Entry 7EZP (X-ray diffraction, 2.80 A resolution); this record covers chains A and C of the 4 polymer chains in the assembly.

# Chain A (and C)
Protein: Fructose-1,6-bisphosphatase 1
Organism: Homo sapiens
Notes: EC 3.1.3.11; chain C of this document is another copy of the same molecule, construct and numbering; everything in this record applies to it too
UniProtKB: P09467 (F16P1_HUMAN); residues 0-337 here correspond to UniProt positions 1-338 (UniProt number = residue number + 1)
Sequence (338 residues; numbered 0 to 337; the number before each row is that of its first residue; numbering starts at 0):
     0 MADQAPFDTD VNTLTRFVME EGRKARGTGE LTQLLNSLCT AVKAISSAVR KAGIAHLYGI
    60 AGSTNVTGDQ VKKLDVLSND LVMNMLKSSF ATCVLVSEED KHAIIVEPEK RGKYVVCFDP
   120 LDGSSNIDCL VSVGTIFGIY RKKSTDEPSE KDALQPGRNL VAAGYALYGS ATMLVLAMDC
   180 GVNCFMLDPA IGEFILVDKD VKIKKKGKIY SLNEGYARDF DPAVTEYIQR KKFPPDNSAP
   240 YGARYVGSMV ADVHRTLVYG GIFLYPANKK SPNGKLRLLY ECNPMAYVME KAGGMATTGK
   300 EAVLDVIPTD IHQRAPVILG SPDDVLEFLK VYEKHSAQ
Unresolved in the structure: 0-7, 63-71, 337 (chain C: 0-8, 63-71, 337)
Small-molecule neighbours:
  - 0GI (3-(3-hydroxy-3-oxopropyl)-5-(2-methylpropyl)-7-nitro-1H-indole-2-carboxylic acid): Val17, Glu20, Gly21, Ala24, Gly26, Thr27, Gly28, Glu29, Leu30, Thr31, Leu34, Tyr113, Arg140, Val160, Met177, Asp178, Cys179
  - 1,6-di-O-phosphono-beta-D-fructofuranose (FBP): Glu97, Leu120, Asp121, Gly122, Ser123, Ser124, Asn212, Tyr215, Tyr244, Gly246, Ser247, Met248, Phe262, Tyr264, Lys274, Leu275, Glu280
Swiss-Prot annotation at these positions:
  - binding site (AMP): Val17 to Gly21, Thr27 to Thr31, Lys112, Tyr113, Arg140
  - binding site (Mg(2+)): Asp68, Glu97, Asp118, Leu120, Asp121, Glu280
  - binding site (substrate): Asp121 to Ser124, Asn212 to Tyr215, Arg243 to Met248, Tyr264, Lys274 to Arg276
  - modified residue: Ala1 (N-acetylalanine), Lys150 (N6-succinyllysine), Tyr215 (Phosphotyrosine), Tyr244 (Phosphotyrosine), Tyr264 (Phosphotyrosine)
What the authors report for this chain:
  - binding site for 0GI: Glu20, Ala24, Thr27, Gly28, Leu30, Thr31, Met177, Cys179

# Chain A / chain C interface
Residue-residue contacts (44):
  Asp9(A) - Ser87(C)
  Asp9(A) - Lys109(C)  salt bridge
  Val10(A) - Met84(C)  hydrophobic
  Thr14(A) - Thr14(C)
  Thr14(A) - Asn35(C)
  Arg15(A) - Gln32(C)  hydrogen bond (backbone-side chain)
  Arg15(A) - Ser36(C)  hydrogen bond
  Arg15(A) - Met84(C)  hydrogen bond (side chain-backbone)
  Arg15(A) - Ser87(C)  hydrogen bond
  Arg15(A) - Ser88(C)
  Met18(A) - Met18(C)  hydrophobic
  Met18(A) - Thr31(C)
  Met18(A) - Gln32(C)
  Met18(A) - Asn35(C)
  Glu19(A) - Gln32(C)
  Glu19(A) - Phe89(C)
  Arg22(A) - Thr27(C)  hydrogen bond (side chain-backbone)
  Arg22(A) - Gly28(C)
  Arg22(A) - Glu29(C)
  Thr27(A) - Arg22(C)
  Gly28(A) - Arg22(C)
  Thr31(A) - Met18(C)
  Gln32(A) - Arg15(C)  hydrogen bond (side chain-backbone)
  Gln32(A) - Met18(C)
  Gln32(A) - Glu19(C)
  Asn35(A) - Thr14(C)
  Asn35(A) - Met18(C)
  Thr39(A) - Glu192(C)  hydrogen bond
  Lys42(A) - Ile190(C)  hydrogen bond (side chain-backbone)
  Lys42(A) - Gly191(C)  hydrogen bond (side chain-backbone)
  Lys42(A) - Glu192(C)  salt bridge
  Ala43(A) - Ile190(C)  hydrophobic
  Met84(A) - Val10(C)  hydrophobic
  Ser87(A) - Asp9(C)
  Ser87(A) - Arg15(C)  hydrogen bond (backbone-side chain)
  Ala189(A) - Ser46(C)  hydrogen bond (backbone-side chain)
  Ile190(A) - Lys42(C)  hydrogen bond (backbone-side chain)
  Ile190(A) - Ala43(C)  hydrophobic
  Ile190(A) - Gly191(C)
  Gly191(A) - Lys42(C)  hydrogen bond (backbone-side chain)
  Gly191(A) - Ile190(C)
  Gly191(A) - Gly191(C)
  Glu192(A) - Thr39(C)  hydrogen bond
  Glu192(A) - Lys42(C)  salt bridge
Interface residues without a listed pair, chain A (28 interface residues in all): Thr12, Gly26, Ser46, Asn83, Phe89, Lys109, Pro188
Interface residues without a listed pair, chain C (29 interface residues in all): Asn83, Pro188, Ala189

# In short
28 residues of chain A and 29 residues of chain C are in contact, with 14 hydrogen bonds and 3 salt bridges.
Polar contacts include Asp9(A)-Lys109(C), Lys42(A)-Glu192(C) and Arg15(A)-Gln32(C). Bound to chain A:
1,6-di-O-phosphono-beta-D-fructofuranose and compound 0GI. The paper reports a binding site for 0GI at
Glu20(A), Ala24(A) and Thr27(A) among others.
Both chains are Fructose-1,6-bisphosphatase 1 (Homo sapiens). Entry 7EZP (Indole-2-carboxylic acid derivatives
as allosteric inhibitors of fructose-1,6-bisphosphatase) was determined by X-ray diffraction (same publication
as 7EZF and 7EZR).
